9G0T - chains A and a of the 12 polymer chains in the assembly; structure by electron microscopy, 3.50 A resolution.

# Chain A
Molecule: Tubulin beta chain
From: Xenopus tropicalis
UniProtKB: Q0IIR4 (Q0IIR4_XENTR); residue numbers follow UniProt; this construct covers 1-445
Amino-acid sequence (445 residues; each row starts with the number of its first residue):
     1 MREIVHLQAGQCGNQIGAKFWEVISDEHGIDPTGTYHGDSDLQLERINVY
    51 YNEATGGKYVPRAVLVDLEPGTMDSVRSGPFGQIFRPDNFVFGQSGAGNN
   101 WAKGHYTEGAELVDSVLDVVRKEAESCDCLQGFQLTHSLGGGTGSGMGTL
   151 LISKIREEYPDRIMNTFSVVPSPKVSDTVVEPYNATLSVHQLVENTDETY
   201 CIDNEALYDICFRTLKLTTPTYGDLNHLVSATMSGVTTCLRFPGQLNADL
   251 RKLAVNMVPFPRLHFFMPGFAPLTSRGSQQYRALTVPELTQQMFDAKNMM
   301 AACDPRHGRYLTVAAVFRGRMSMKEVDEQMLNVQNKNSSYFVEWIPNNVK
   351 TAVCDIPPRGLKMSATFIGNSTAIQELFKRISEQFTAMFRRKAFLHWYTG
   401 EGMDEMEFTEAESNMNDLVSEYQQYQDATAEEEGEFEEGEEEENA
Disordered / not traced: 431-445
Ligand contacts:
  - GDP (guanosine-5'-diphosphate): G10, Q11, C12, Q15, I16, A97, N99, S138, G141, G142, T143, G144, V169, D177, E181, N204, Y222, N226
  - GTP: Q245, L246, K252

# Chain a
Molecule: Tubulin alpha chain
From: Xenopus tropicalis
UniProtKB: Q5EB23 (Q5EB23_XENTR); residues 1-449 here = UniProt positions 1-449
Amino-acid sequence (449 residues; each row starts with the number of its first residue):
     1 MRECISIHIGQAGVQMGNACWELYCLEHGIQQDGIIPDEKTAATDSSFGT
    51 FFSETGSGKHVPRAVFVDLEQTVIGEIRTGHYRSLFHPEQLITGKEDAAN
   101 NYARGHYTIGKEIVDSVLDRVRKMADQCSGLQGFLIFHSFGGGTGSGFTS
   151 LLMERLSVDYGKKSKLEFSVYPAPQISTAVVEPYNSILTTHTTLEHSDCA
   201 FMVDNEAIYDICNRNLDIERPTYTNLNRLIGQIVSSITASLRFDGALNVD
   251 LTEFQTNLVPYPRIHFPLVTYSPIISAEKAYHEQLSVPEITNACFEYSNQ
   301 MVKCDPRRGKYMACCLLYRGDVVPKDVNAAIAAIKTRRSIQFVDWCPTGF
   351 KVGINYQPPTVVPGGDLAKVQRAVCMLSNTTAIAEAWARLDHKFDLMYSK
   401 RAFVHWYVGEGMEEGEFSEAREDMAALEKDYEEVGTESGDGGDEEEDEY
Disordered / not traced: 39-44, 439-449
Ion coordination: Mg2+: E70, D97 (together with GTP)
Ligand contacts: GTP: G10, Q11, A12, Q15, M16, D68, E70, D97, A98, A99, N100, S139, G141, G142, G143, T144, G145, V170, T178, E182, N205, Y223, N227, I230

# How chain A and chain a interact
Contacting residue pairs - 64 pairs, chain A then chain a:
  M1(A) - Q71(a)
  R2(A) - T72(a)
  R2(A) - K95(a)
  R46(A) - T72(a)  hydrogen bond
  D128(A) - K95(a)  salt bridge
  C129(A) - K95(a)
  P243(A) - E76(a)
  G244(A) - Q11(a)  hydrogen bond (backbone-side chain)
  G244(A) - E76(a)
  Q245(A) - Q11(a)  hydrogen bond (backbone-side chain)
  Q245(A) - Q15(a)  hydrogen bond
  L246(A) - Q11(a)
  L246(A) - T178(a)
  N247(A) - Q11(a)  hydrogen bond (backbone-side chain)
  N247(A) - T72(a)
  N247(A) - V73(a)
  R251(A) - A99(a)
  R251(A) - R104(a)
  K252(A) - D97(a)  salt bridge
  K252(A) - A99(a)
  K252(A) - N100(a)
  A254(A) - W406(a)
  V255(A) - A99(a)
  V255(A) - F403(a)
  V255(A) - W406(a)
  N256(A) - N100(a)
  N256(A) - V180(a)  hydrogen bond (side chain-backbone)
  N256(A) - F403(a)
  V258(A) - F403(a)
  V258(A) - H405(a)
  V258(A) - W406(a)  hydrogen bond (backbone-side chain)
  P259(A) - A402(a)
  P259(A) - F403(a)  hydrophobic
  P259(A) - H405(a)  hydrogen bond (backbone-side chain)
  F260(A) - R401(a)
  F260(A) - A402(a)  hydrophobic
  T312(A) - F403(a)
  M321(A) - T222(a)
  S322(A) - R220(a)
  S322(A) - P221(a)  hydrogen bond (side chain-backbone)
  S322(A) - T222(a)
  M323(A) - T178(a)
  M323(A) - Y209(a)
  M323(A) - P221(a)
  M323(A) - T222(a)
  M323(A) - Y223(a)
  K324(A) - Y209(a)
  K324(A) - P221(a)
  D327(A) - I176(a)
  L331(A) - Q175(a)
  W344(A) - L396(a)
  W344(A) - M397(a)
  W344(A) - K400(a)
  W344(A) - A402(a)  hydrophobic
  P346(A) - K393(a)
  P346(A) - M397(a)
  N347(A) - S177(a)  hydrogen bond
  N347(A) - A179(a)
  N347(A) - V180(a)
  V349(A) - S177(a)
  V349(A) - A179(a)
  K350(A) - T178(a)  hydrogen bond (side chain-backbone)
  K350(A) - A179(a)
  T351(A) - T178(a)
Also at the interface, not in a pair above, chain A (38 interface residues in all): E45, D249, P261, E343, I345, N348, T429
Also at the interface, not in a pair above, chain a (38 interface residues in all): E70, G75, E96, V181, P183, E206, N213

# Overview
The chain A/chain a interface involves 38 residues from each chain; the contacts include 11 hydrogen bonds and
2 salt bridges. Polar contacts include D128(A)-K95(a), K252(A)-D97(a) and R46(A)-T72(a). GTP is bound between
chain A and chain a. Ligands of chain A: GDP.
Chain A is Tubulin beta chain and chain a is Tubulin alpha chain, both from Xenopus tropicalis; the structure,
Xenopus tropicalis undecorated microtubule - 15 protofilament, 3-start helix, was determined by electron
microscopy, deposited together with 9FVJ, 9G0O, 9G0P, 9G0Q, 9G0R and 9G0S.
